Entry 4FVA (X-ray diffraction, 2.07 A resolution); this record covers chain A.

# Chain A
Name: 5'-tyrosyl-DNA phosphodiesterase
Organism: Caenorhabditis elegans
Notes: EC 3.1.4.-
UniProt: Q9XWG3 (TYDP2_CAEEL); residues 107-362 here = UniProt positions 107-362
Chain sequence (256 residues; numbered 107 to 362; the number before each row is that of its first residue):
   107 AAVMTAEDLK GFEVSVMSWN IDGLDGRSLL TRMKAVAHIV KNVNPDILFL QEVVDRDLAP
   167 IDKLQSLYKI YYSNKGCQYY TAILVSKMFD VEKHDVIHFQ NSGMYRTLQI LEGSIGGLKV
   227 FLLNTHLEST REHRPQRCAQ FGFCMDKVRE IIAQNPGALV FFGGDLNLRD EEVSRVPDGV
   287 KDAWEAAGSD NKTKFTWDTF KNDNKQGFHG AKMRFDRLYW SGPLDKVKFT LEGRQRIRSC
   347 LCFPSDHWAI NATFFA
Disordered / not traced: 107-113
UniProt features mapped onto this chain:
  - region (Interaction with 5' end of substrate DNA): Asn-126 to Leu-130, His-232 to Arg-237, Asn-273 to Arg-275
  - active site: Asp-271 (Proton donor/acceptor)
  - binding site (Mg(2+)): Asp-128, Glu-158
  - site (Interaction with 5' end of substrate DNA): Tyr-185, Trp-303, Phe-321, His-353
Bound ions: Mg2+: Asp-128, Glu-158 (together with malonate ion)
Residues lining bound ligands: malonate ion (MLI): Asn-126, Asp-128, Leu-130, Glu-158, Arg-212, His-232, Ser-235, Asp-271, Asn-273, His-353

# Summary
Chain A binds malonate ion. Asp-128 and Glu-158 form the Mg2+ site. Curated annotation (UniProt) lists
active-site residue Asp-271 and Mg2+-binding residues Asp-128 and Glu-158.
Chain A is 5'-tyrosyl-DNA phosphodiesterase (Caenorhabditis elegans); the structure, Crystal structure of
truncated Caenorhabditis elegans TDP2, was determined by X-ray diffraction together with 4F1H, 4F1I, 4FPV and
4GEW from the same study.
